Entry 5JJV (X-ray diffraction, 2.40 A resolution); this record covers chains A and B of the 6 polymer chains in the assembly.

# Chain A (and B)
Name: Tyrosine recombinase XerH
Source organism: Helicobacter pylori (strain ATCC 700392 / 26695)
Notes: chain B of this document is another copy of the same molecule, construct and numbering; everything in this record applies to it too
Reference sequence: O25386 (XERH_HELPY); residue numbers follow UniProt; this construct covers 1-362
Chain sequence (363 residues; numbered 0 to 362; the number before each row is that of its first residue; numbering starts at 0):
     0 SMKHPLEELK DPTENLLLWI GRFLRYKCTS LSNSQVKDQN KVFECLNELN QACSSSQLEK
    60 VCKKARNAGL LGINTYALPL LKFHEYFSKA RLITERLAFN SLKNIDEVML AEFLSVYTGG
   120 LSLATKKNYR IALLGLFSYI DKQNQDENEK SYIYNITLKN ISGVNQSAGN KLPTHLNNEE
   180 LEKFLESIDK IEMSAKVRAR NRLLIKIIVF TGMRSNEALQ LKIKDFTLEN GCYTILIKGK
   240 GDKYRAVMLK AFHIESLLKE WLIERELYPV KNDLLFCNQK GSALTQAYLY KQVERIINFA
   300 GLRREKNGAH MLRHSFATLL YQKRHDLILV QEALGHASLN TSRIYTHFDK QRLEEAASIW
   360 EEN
Unresolved in the structure: 0, 90-97, 362 (chain B: 162-167, 362)
Sequence notes: expression tag (0)
Curated features (UniProtKB/Swiss-Prot):
  - active site: Arg213, Lys239, His309, Arg312, His335, Tyr344 (O-(3'-phospho-DNA)-tyrosine intermediate)
What the authors report for this chain:
  - binding site for the 17-nt DNA strand: Arg129
  - conformationally variable residues (helix shift, loop rearrangement, order/disorder transition, side-chain flip): Arg213, Lys239, His335, Tyr344, Trp359
  - binding site for the 13-nt DNA strand: Arg213, His309, Arg312, His335, Tyr344
  - catalytic residues: Arg213, Lys239, His309, Arg312, His335, Tyr344
  - binding site for the 13-nt DNA strand: Lys239
  - mutagenesis - K290S: decreased catalytic activity

# How chain A and chain B interact
Residue-residue contacts (72):
  Lys102(A) with Lys2(B)
  Asn103(A) with Ser0(B); Lys2(B)
  Asp105(A) with Met1(B); Lys2(B), salt bridge; Gln142(B), hydrogen bond
  Val107(A) with Met1(B), hydrophobic; Tyr25(B), hydrophobic; Tyr138(B); Gln142(B)
  Met108(A) with Ser0(B); Met1(B)
  Ala110(A) with Tyr25(B), hydrophobic; Thr28(B)
  Glu111(A) with Arg24(B), salt bridge; Thr28(B)
  Ser114(A) with Thr28(B); Gln38(B); Phe42(B)
  Val115(A) with Phe42(B)
  Gly118(A) with Asn32(B), hydrogen bond (backbone-side chain)
  Leu122(A) with Asp241(B)
  Lys125(A) with Asn32(B), hydrogen bond
  Asn159(A) with Tyr25(B); Ser29(B)
  Ile160(A) with Ser29(B)
  Ser161(A) with Ser29(B), hydrogen bond (backbone-backbone); Leu30(B); Ser31(B)
  Ser166(A) with Lys242(B), hydrogen bond
  Ala167(A) with Gly240(B)
  Gly168(A) with Asp241(B), hydrogen bond (backbone-backbone)
  Asn169(A) with Asp241(B); Lys242(B); Tyr243(B), hydrogen bond (side chain-backbone)
  Lys170(A) with Tyr243(B)
  Leu171(A) with Tyr243(B); Arg244(B); Ala245(B)
  Asn176(A) with Thr226(B); Glu228(B)
  Asn177(A) with Glu228(B)
  Glu178(A) with Glu228(B)
  His346(A) with Ala245(B)
  Lys349(A) with Glu228(B); Cys231(B), hydrogen bond; Met247(B)
  Arg351(A) with Asp325(B), salt bridge; Ile327(B); Leu328(B); Glu331(B), salt bridge
  Leu352(A) with Ala245(B); Met247(B), hydrophobic
  Glu353(A) with Cys231(B); Met247(B); Lys249(B), salt bridge
  Glu354(A) with Arg323(B), hydrogen bond (backbone-side chain)
  Ala355(A) with Leu319(B), hydrophobic
  Ala356(A) with Met247(B)
  Ser357(A) with Arg323(B), hydrogen bond
  Ile358(A) with Leu318(B), hydrophobic; Leu319(B), hydrophobic
  Trp359(A) with Leu180(B), hydrophobic; Val208(B); Phe209(B), hydrogen bond (side chain-backbone); His252(B); Phe315(B), hydrophobic; Leu318(B), hydrophobic
  Glu360(A) with Lys249(B), salt bridge; Phe251(B)
  Glu361(A) with Lys322(B); Arg323(B), salt bridge
Interface residues without a listed pair, chain A (41 interface residues in all): Phe98, Glu106, Glu179, Phe347
Interface residues without a listed pair, chain B (48 interface residues in all): Cys27, Val41, Leu45, Leu227, Asn229, Thr233, Leu235, Val246, Leu248

# Summary
The interface between chain A and chain B involves 41 residues on one side and 48 on the other, with 11
hydrogen bonds and 7 salt bridges. Among the polar pairs are Asp105(A)-Lys2(B), Glu111(A)-Arg24(B) and
Arg351(A)-Asp325(B). From the paper: catalytic residues Arg213(A), Lys239(A) and His309(A) among others; K290S
of chain A reduces catalytic activity.
Chain A and chain B are both Tyrosine recombinase XerH (Helicobacter pylori (strain ATCC 700392 / 26695)); the
structure, Crystal structure of XerH site-specific recombinase bound to palindromic difH substrate:
post-cleavage complex, was determined by X-ray diffraction (same publication as 5JK0).
